Entry 7KEJ (electron microscopy, 3.80 A resolution); this record covers chains B and K of the 12 polymer chains in the assembly.

[Chain B]
Molecule: Virion spike glycoprotein
Organism: Ebola virus
UniProtKB: A0A1C4HDV6 (A0A1C4HDV6_9MONO); residue numbers follow UniProt; this construct covers 32-309
Chain sequence (313 residues; each row starts with the number of its first residue; numbers below 1 keep their minus sign (Met-3 is residue -3)):
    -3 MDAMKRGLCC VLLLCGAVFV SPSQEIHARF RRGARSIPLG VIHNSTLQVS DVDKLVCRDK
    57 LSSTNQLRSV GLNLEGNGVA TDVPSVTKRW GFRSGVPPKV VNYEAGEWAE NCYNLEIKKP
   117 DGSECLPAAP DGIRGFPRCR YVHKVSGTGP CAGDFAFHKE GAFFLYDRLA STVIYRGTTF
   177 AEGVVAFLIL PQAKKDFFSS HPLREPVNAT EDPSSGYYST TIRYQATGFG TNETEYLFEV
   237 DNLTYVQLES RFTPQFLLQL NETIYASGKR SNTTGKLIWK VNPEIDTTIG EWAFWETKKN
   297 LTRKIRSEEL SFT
Unresolved in the structure: -3 to 31, 187-212, 293-309
Sequence notes: expression tag (-3 to 31)
Cystine bridges: Cys108-Cys135, Cys121-Cys147
Covalently attached groups: N-acetylglucosamine (NAG) linked to Asn228, Asn257, Asn268

[Chain K]
Molecule: Antibody Fab light chain (LC) BDBV-289
Organism: Homo sapiens
Notes: antibody fragment or engineered binder
Chain sequence (231 residues; numbered -17 to 213; the number before each row is that of its first residue; numbers below 1 keep their minus sign (Met-17 is residue -17)):
   -17 MGWSCIILFL VATATGVHGS ELTQDPAVSV ALGQTVRITC QGDSLRNYYA SWYQQKPRQA
    43 PVLVFYGKNN RPSGIPDRFS GSSSGNTASL TISGAQAEDE ADYYCNSRDS SSNHLVFGGG
   103 TKLTVLSQPK AAPSVTLFPP SSEELQANKA TLVCLISDFY PGAVTVAWKA DSSPVKAGVE
   163 TTTPSKQSNN KYAASSYLSL TPEQWKSHRS YSCQVTHEGS TVEKTVAPTE C
Unresolved in the structure: -17 to 0, 111-213
Cystine bridges: Cys22-Cys87

[Interface between chain B and chain K]
Residue-residue contacts - 4 pairs, chain B then chain K:
  Lys265(B) - Asn29(K)
  Lys265(B) - Tyr30(K)
  Thr269(B) - Asn95(K)
  Leu273(B) - Arg90(K)
Other interface residues (no listed pair), chain B (4 interface residues in all): Asn268
Other interface residues (no listed pair), chain K (5 interface residues in all): Ser92

[Summary]
Chain B and chain K form an interface of 4 and 5 residues respectively. Covalently linked N-acetylglucosamine:
at Asn228(B), Asn257(B) and Asn268(B).
Chain B is Virion spike glycoprotein (Ebola virus) and chain K is Antibody Fab light chain (LC) BDBV-289 (Homo
sapiens); the structure, BDBV-289 bound to EBOV GPdMuc Makona, was determined by electron microscopy together
with 7KEW, 7KF9 and 7KFG from the same study.
